Entry 1UBM (X-ray diffraction, 1.40 A resolution); this record covers chains S and L.

Chain S:
Protein: Periplasmic [NiFe] hydrogenase Small subunit
Organism: Desulfovibrio vulgaris str. 'Miyazaki F'
Notes: EC 1.12.2.1
UniProt: P21853 (PHNS_DESVM); residues 1-267 here correspond to UniProt positions 51-317 (UniProt number = residue number + 50)
Chain sequence (267 residues; row label = number of the first residue in the row):
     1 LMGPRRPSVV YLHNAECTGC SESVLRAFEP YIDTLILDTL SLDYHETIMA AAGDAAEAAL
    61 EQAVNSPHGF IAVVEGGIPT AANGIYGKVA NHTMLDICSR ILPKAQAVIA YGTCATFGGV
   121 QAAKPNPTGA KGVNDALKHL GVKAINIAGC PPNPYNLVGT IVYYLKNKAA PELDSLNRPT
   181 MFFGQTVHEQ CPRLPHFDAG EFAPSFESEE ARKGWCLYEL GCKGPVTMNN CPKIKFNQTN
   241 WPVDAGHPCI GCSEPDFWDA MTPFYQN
Ion coordination: 4Fe-4S cluster Fe site 1: C17, C20, C114, C150; 4Fe-4S cluster Fe site 2: H188, C191, C216, C222; 3Fe-4S cluster Fe: C231, C249, C252
Ligand contacts:
  - 3Fe-4S cluster (F3S): V187, T227, N229, C231, F236, W241, P242, C249, I250, G251, C252, S253
  - 4Fe-4S cluster (SF4), molecule 1: E16, C17, T18, G19, C20, E75, G112, T113, C114, V120, G149, C150, P151
  - 4Fe-4S cluster (SF4), molecule 2: V187, H188, C191, R193, L194, F197, C216, L217, Y218, C222, G224, P225, V243

Chain L:
Protein: Periplasmic [NiFe] hydrogenase Large subunit
Organism: Desulfovibrio vulgaris str. 'Miyazaki F'
Notes: EC 1.12.2.1
UniProt: P21852 (PHNL_DESVM); residues 19-552 here = UniProt positions 19-552
Chain sequence (534 residues; each row starts with the number of its first residue):
    19 SSYSGPIVVD PVTRIEGHLR IEVEVENGKV KNAYSSSTLF RGLEIILKGR DPRDAQHFTQ
    79 RTCGVCTYTH ALASTRCVDN AVGVHIPKNA TYIRNLVLGA QYLHDHIVHF YHLHALDFVD
   139 VTAALKADPA KAAKVASSIS PRKTTAADLK AVQDKLKTFV ETGQLGPFTN AYFLGGHPAY
   199 YLDPETNLIA TAHYLEALRL QVKAARAMAV FGAKNPHTQF TVVGGVTCYD ALTPQRIAEF
   259 EALWKETKAF VDEVYIPDLL VVAAAYKDWT QYGGTDNFIT FGEFPKDEYD LNSRFFKPGV
   319 VFKRDFKNIK PFDKMQIEEH VRHSWYEGAE ARHPWKGQTQ PKYTDLHGDD RYSWMKAPRY
   379 MGEPMETGPL AQVLIAYSQG HPKVKAVTDA VLAKLGVGPE ALFSTLGRTA ARGIETAVIA
   439 EYVGVMLQEY KDNIAKGDNV ICAPWEMPKQ AEGVGFVNAP RGGLSHWIRI EDGKIGNFQL
   499 VVPSTWTLGP RCDKNKLSPV EASLIGTPVA DAKRPVEILR TVHSFDPCIA CGVH
Ion coordination: Mg2+: E62, L498, H552; Ni ion: C81, C84, C546, C549
Ligand contacts: FNE ((mu-sulphido)-bis(mu-cys,S)-[tricarbonyliron-di-(cys,S)nickel(II)](fe-ni)): C81, C84, T87, H88, A477, P478, R479, L482, V500, P501, S502, C546, C549
Swiss-Prot annotation at these positions:
  - binding site (Mg(2+)): E62, L498, H552
  - binding site (Ni(2+)): C81, C84, C546, C549
  - binding site (Fe cation): C84, C549

Interface between chain S and chain L:
Contacting residue pairs - 175 pairs, chain S then chain L:
  L1(S) - Q182(L)
  L1(S) - L183(L)  hydrogen bond (backbone-backbone)
  L1(S) - G184(L)  hydrogen bond (backbone-backbone)
  L1(S) - T187(L)  hydrogen bond (backbone-side chain)
  M2(S) - Q182(L)
  G3(S) - Q182(L)
  P4(S) - Q182(L)
  R5(S) - Q182(L)
  R6(S) - F177(L)
  R6(S) - T180(L)  hydrogen bond
  R6(S) - Q182(L)  hydrogen bond (backbone-side chain)
  H13(S) - H36(L)  hydrogen bond (backbone-side chain)
  N14(S) - H36(L)
  N14(S) - L57(L)
  A15(S) - L57(L)  hydrophobic
  E16(S) - E34(L)
  E16(S) - H36(L)  salt bridge
  E16(S) - A548(L)
  C17(S) - E34(L)
  C17(S) - R59(L)
  C17(S) - R79(L)
  C17(S) - T80(L)
  C17(S) - C81(L)
  C17(S) - G82(L)  hydrogen bond (backbone-backbone)
  C17(S) - H235(L)
  T18(S) - E34(L)  hydrogen bond
  T18(S) - V83(L)
  G19(S) - G82(L)
  G19(S) - P234(L)
  E22(S) - G82(L)
  E22(S) - V83(L)
  E22(S) - H122(L)
  E22(S) - P234(L)
  S23(S) - P234(L)
  L25(S) - Q219(L)  hydrogen bond (backbone-side chain)
  L25(S) - V220(L)
  R26(S) - H122(L)  hydrogen bond
  R26(S) - Q219(L)  hydrogen bond
  R26(S) - A223(L)
  R26(S) - N233(L)
  Y31(S) - R217(L)
  D33(S) - R217(L)  salt bridge
  T34(S) - R217(L)  hydrogen bond
  I36(S) - F177(L)
  L37(S) - F177(L)  hydrophobic
  D38(S) - K173(L)  salt bridge
  S41(S) - Q182(L)  hydrogen bond
  L42(S) - G184(L)
  L42(S) - P185(L)
  D43(S) - G184(L)
  Y44(S) - P29(L)
  E46(S) - T31(L)
  E46(S) - R32(L)  hydrogen bond (backbone-backbone)
  E46(S) - H36(L)  salt bridge
  T47(S) - R32(L)
  T47(S) - I33(L)
  T47(S) - L131(L)
  I48(S) - R32(L)
  M49(S) - T31(L)
  M49(S) - R32(L)  hydrogen bond (backbone-side chain)
  M49(S) - P185(L)
  A50(S) - R32(L)  hydrogen bond (backbone-side chain)
  A50(S) - L134(L)  hydrophobic
  A50(S) - P185(L)  hydrogen bond (backbone-backbone)
  A50(S) - A189(L)  hydrophobic
  A51(S) - T31(L)  hydrogen bond (backbone-side chain)
  A51(S) - T187(L)
  A51(S) - N188(L)
  A52(S) - V27(L)  hydrophobic
  A52(S) - P29(L)
  A52(S) - T31(L)
  A52(S) - Y190(L)  hydrogen bond (backbone-side chain)
  G53(S) - V27(L)
  G53(S) - D28(L)
  G53(S) - P29(L)  hydrogen bond (backbone-backbone)
  A55(S) - N188(L)
  A55(S) - Y190(L)  hydrophobic
  A58(S) - N188(L)
  A59(S) - T187(L)
  A59(S) - N188(L)  hydrogen bond (backbone-side chain)
  Q62(S) - T187(L)
  I85(S) - Y361(L)  hydrophobic
  Y86(S) - T56(L)
  Y86(S) - L57(L)
  Y86(S) - F58(L)  hydrogen bond (backbone-backbone)
  Y86(S) - W372(L)  hydrophobic
  G87(S) - T56(L)
  G87(S) - L57(L)
  K88(S) - T56(L)  hydrogen bond (backbone-side chain)
  K88(S) - Y361(L)  hydrogen bond
  K88(S) - D363(L)  salt bridge
  V89(S) - H36(L)
  A90(S) - D28(L)  hydrogen bond (backbone-side chain)
  N91(S) - D28(L)
  N91(S) - R38(L)
  N91(S) - L364(L)
  M94(S) - H36(L)
  V120(S) - L61(L)  hydrophobic
  V120(S) - I64(L)
  Q121(S) - R59(L)
  Q121(S) - I64(L)
  A123(S) - I64(L)
  A123(S) - R68(L)
  K124(S) - I64(L)
  K124(S) - R68(L)  hydrogen bond (backbone-side chain)
  P125(S) - I63(L)  hydrophobic
  P125(S) - I64(L)
  P127(S) - R59(L)
  P127(S) - I63(L)  hydrophobic
  P127(S) - I64(L)
  T128(S) - F58(L)
  C150(S) - R79(L)  hydrogen bond (backbone-side chain)
  C150(S) - K232(L)
  C150(S) - H235(L)
  P151(S) - P234(L)
  P151(S) - H235(L)
  F206(S) - V240(L)  hydrophobic
  F206(S) - T245(L)
  F206(S) - Y247(L)  hydrogen bond (backbone-side chain)
  F206(S) - C460(L)  hydrophobic
  E207(S) - Y247(L)
  E207(S) - C460(L)
  E207(S) - P462(L)
  S208(S) - Y247(L)
  A211(S) - Y247(L)  hydrophobic
  R212(S) - Y247(L)
  R212(S) - L250(L)
  R212(S) - N457(L)  hydrogen bond (side chain-backbone)
  F236(S) - K232(L)
  N237(S) - R224(L)  hydrogen bond (backbone-side chain)
  N237(S) - A227(L)
  N237(S) - K232(L)
  N237(S) - N233(L)  hydrogen bond (side chain-backbone)
  Q238(S) - R224(L)
  T239(S) - R224(L)
  T239(S) - A227(L)
  T239(S) - R254(L)  hydrogen bond
  T239(S) - E257(L)  hydrogen bond
  N240(S) - A227(L)  hydrogen bond (side chain-backbone)
  N240(S) - V228(L)  hydrogen bond (side chain-backbone)
  N240(S) - A231(L)
  N240(S) - R254(L)  hydrogen bond
  W241(S) - A231(L)  hydrogen bond (backbone-backbone)
  P242(S) - A231(L)  hydrophobic
  P242(S) - K232(L)
  P242(S) - Q237(L)
  A245(S) - A231(L)  hydrophobic
  A245(S) - T245(L)  hydrogen bond (backbone-side chain)
  A245(S) - C246(L)  hydrogen bond (backbone-backbone)
  G246(S) - T245(L)
  H247(S) - H75(L)
  H247(S) - Q237(L)
  H247(S) - T239(L)
  H247(S) - V240(L)
  H247(S) - T245(L)
  P248(S) - Q237(L)  hydrogen bond (backbone-side chain)
  C249(S) - Q237(L)
  I250(S) - Q237(L)
  W258(S) - R68(L)  hydrogen bond (backbone-side chain)
  W258(S) - H75(L)
  W258(S) - F76(L)  hydrophobic
  W258(S) - R79(L)
  D259(S) - R68(L)  salt bridge
  T262(S) - R68(L)
  T262(S) - D72(L)
  P263(S) - D69(L)
  P263(S) - D72(L)
  F264(S) - D72(L)  hydrogen bond (backbone-side chain)
  F264(S) - H75(L)
  F264(S) - F76(L)  hydrophobic
  Y265(S) - R71(L)
  Y265(S) - Q74(L)  hydrogen bond
  Y265(S) - H75(L)  hydrogen bond
  Y265(S) - T239(L)
  Y265(S) - V240(L)
Interface residues without a listed pair, chain S (88 interface residues in all): A27, F28, I32, A56, E57, P79, D244, Q266
Interface residues without a listed pair, chain L (83 interface residues in all): G35, G60, H130, G181, F186, L213, L216, F229, D248, P359, V458, L537

In short:
88 residues of chain S and 83 residues of chain L are in contact, with 44 hydrogen bonds and 6 salt bridges.
Polar contacts include E16(S)-H36(L), D33(S)-R217(L) and D38(S)-K173(L). Chain S binds 4Fe-4S cluster and
3Fe-4S cluster. Bound to chain L: compound FNE.
Chain S is Periplasmic [NiFe] hydrogenase Small subunit and chain L is Periplasmic [NiFe] hydrogenase Large
subunit, both from Desulfovibrio vulgaris str. 'Miyazaki F'; the structure, Three-dimensional Structure of The
Carbon Monoxide Complex of [NiFe]hydrogenase From Desulufovibrio vulgaris Miyazaki F, was determined by X-ray
diffraction, deposited together with 1UBH, 1UBJ, 1UBK, 1UBL, 1UBO, 1UBR, 1UBT and 1UBU.
